3MI0 - chains E and H of the 28 polymer chains in the assembly; structure by X-ray diffraction, 2.20 A resolution.

# Chain E (and H)
Protein: Proteasome subunit beta
Organism: Mycobacterium tuberculosis
Notes: EC 3.4.25.1; chain H of this document is another copy of the same molecule, construct and numbering; everything in this record applies to it too
Reference sequence: O33245 (PSB_MYCTU); residues 301-534 here correspond to UniProt positions 58-291 (UniProt number = residue number - 243)
Amino-acid sequence (240 residues; each row starts with the number of its first residue):
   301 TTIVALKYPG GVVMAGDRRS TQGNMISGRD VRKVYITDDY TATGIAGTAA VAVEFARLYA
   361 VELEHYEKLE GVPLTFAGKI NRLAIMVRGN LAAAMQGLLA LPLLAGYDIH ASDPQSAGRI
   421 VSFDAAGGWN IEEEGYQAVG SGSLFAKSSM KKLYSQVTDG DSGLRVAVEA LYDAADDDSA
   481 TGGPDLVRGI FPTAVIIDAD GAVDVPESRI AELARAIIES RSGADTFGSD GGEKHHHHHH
Not modelled in the structure: 524-540 (chain H: 523-540)
Sequence notes: expression tag (535-540)
Ligand contacts:
  - dimethylformamide (DMF), molecule 1: Ser320, Ser327, Gly328, Val331
  - dimethylformamide (DMF), molecule 2: Met325, Ile326, Ser327, Arg329
  - dimethylformamide (DMF), molecule 3: Tyr335, Ile336, Thr337, Ala356, Arg357, Ala360
  - dimethylformamide (DMF), molecule 4: Thr337, Ala360, Val361, Glu364
  - dimethylformamide (DMF), molecule 5: Leu358, Val361, His365
  - dimethylformamide (DMF), molecule 6: Ala377, Ile380, Asn381, Trp429
  - dimethylformamide (DMF), molecule 7: Glu432, Glu434, Tyr436, Gln437, Lys447
  - dimethylformamide (DMF), molecule 8: Tyr472, Ala475, Asp476, Gly483, Pro484
  - dimethylformamide (DMF), molecule 9: Ser508, Arg509, Glu512
  - SA6 ((2R,3S,4R)-2-[(S)-(1S)-cyclohex-2-en-1-yl(hydroxy)methyl]-4-ethyl-3-hydroxy-3-methyl-5-oxopyrrolidine-2-carbaldehyde): Thr301, Arg319, Ser320, Thr321, Val331, Lys333, Ile345, Ala346, Gly347, Ala349, Ala352, Ser441, Ala480
From the paper describing this entry:
  - catalytic residues: Thr301 (citing earlier work)

# How chain E and chain H interact
Contacting residue pairs - 19 pairs, chain E then chain H:
  Phe445(E) - Ser448(H)
  Ser448(E) - Phe445(H)
  Ser448(E) - Ser448(H)
  Ser449(E) - Lys452(H)
  Lys451(E) - Asp473(H)  salt bridge
  Lys451(E) - Asp476(H)  salt bridge
  Lys451(E) - Asp477(H)  salt bridge
  Lys451(E) - Arg521(H)
  Lys452(E) - Ser449(H)
  Lys452(E) - Lys452(H)
  Lys452(E) - Asp473(H)  salt bridge
  Lys452(E) - Arg521(H)
  Leu453(E) - Lys452(H)
  Asp473(E) - Lys451(H)  salt bridge
  Asp473(E) - Lys452(H)  salt bridge
  Asp476(E) - Lys451(H)  salt bridge
  Asp477(E) - Lys451(H)  salt bridge
  Arg521(E) - Lys451(H)
  Arg521(E) - Lys452(H)
Other interface residues (no listed pair), chain E (12 interface residues in all): Leu444, Glu469
Other interface residues (no listed pair), chain H (12 interface residues in all): Leu444, Leu453, Glu469

# In short
The chain E/chain H interface involves 12 residues from each chain, with 8 salt bridges. Among the polar pairs
are Lys451(E)-Asp473(H), Lys451(E)-Asp476(H) and Lys451(E)-Asp477(H). Bound to chain E: 9 copies of
dimethylformamide and compound SA6. The paper reports the catalytic residue Thr301(E).
Chain E and chain H are both Proteasome subunit beta (Mycobacterium tuberculosis); the structure, Crystal
Structure of Mycobacterium Tuberculosis Proteasome at 2.2 A, was determined by X-ray diffraction, deposited
together with 3MFE and 3MKA.
